Entry 9FG1 (electron microscopy, 3.10 A resolution); this record covers chains A and B of the 7 polymer chains in the assembly.

== Chain A ==
Molecule: Gamma-aminobutyric acid receptor subunit alpha-1
Source organism: Homo sapiens
UniProtKB: P14867 (GBRA1_HUMAN); residues 5-429 here correspond to UniProt positions 32-456 (UniProt number = residue number + 27)
Chain sequence (411 residues; row label = number of the first residue in the row; note: 71 numbers in that range are skipped by the numbering (no residue carries them; nothing is unmodelled there); numbers below 1 keep their minus sign (Met-52 is residue -52)):
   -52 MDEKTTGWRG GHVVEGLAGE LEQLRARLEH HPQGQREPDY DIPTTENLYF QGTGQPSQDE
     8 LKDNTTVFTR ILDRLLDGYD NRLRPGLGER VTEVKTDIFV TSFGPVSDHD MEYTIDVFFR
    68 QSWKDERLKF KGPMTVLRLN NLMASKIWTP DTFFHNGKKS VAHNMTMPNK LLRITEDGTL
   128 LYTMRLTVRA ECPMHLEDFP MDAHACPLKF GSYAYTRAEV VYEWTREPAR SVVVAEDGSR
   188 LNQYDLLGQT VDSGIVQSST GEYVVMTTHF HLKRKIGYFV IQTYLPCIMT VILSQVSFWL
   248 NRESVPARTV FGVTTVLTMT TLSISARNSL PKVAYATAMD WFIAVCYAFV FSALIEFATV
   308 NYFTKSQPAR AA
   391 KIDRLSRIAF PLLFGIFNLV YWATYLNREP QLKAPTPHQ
Not modelled in the structure: -52 to 9, 419-429
Disulfide bonds: Cys139-Cys153
Covalently attached groups: glycan linked to Asn111
Construct notes: initiating methionine (-52); expression tag (-51 to 4); linker (313-319)
Ligand contacts: gamma-amino-butanoic acid (ABU): Phe65, Arg67, Leu118, Thr130
Curated features (UniProtKB/Swiss-Prot):
  - binding site (4-aminobutanoate): Arg67, Thr130
  - binding site (3alpha-hydroxy-5alpha-pregnan-11,20-dione): Trp246
  - glycosylation (N-linked (GlcNAc...) asparagine): Asn11, Asn111

== Chain B ==
Molecule: Gamma-aminobutyric acid receptor subunit beta-3
Source organism: Homo sapiens
UniProtKB: P28472 (GBRB3_HUMAN); residues 1-448 here correspond to UniProt positions 26-473 (UniProt number = residue number + 25)
Chain sequence (395 residues; row label = number of the first residue in the row; note: 107 numbers in that range are skipped by the numbering (no residue carries them; nothing is unmodelled there); numbers below 1 keep their minus sign (Met-53 is residue -53)):
   -53 MDEKTTGWRG GHVVEGLAGE LEQLRARLEH HPQGQREPDY DIPTTENLYF QGTGQSVNDP
     7 GNMSFVKETV DKLLKGYDIR LRPDFGGPPV CVGMNIDIAS IDMVSEVNMD YTLTMYFQQY
    67 WRDKRLAYSG IPLNLTLDNR VADQLWVPDT YFLNDKKSFV HGVTVKNRMI RLHPDGTVLY
   127 GLRITTTAAC MMDLRRYPLD EQNCTLEIES YGYTTDDIEF YWRGGDKAVT GVERIELPQF
   187 SIVEHRLVSR NVVFATGAYP RLSLSFRLKR NIGYFILQTY MPSILITILS WVSFWINYDA
   247 SAARVALGIT TVLTMTTINT HLRETLPKIP YVKAIDMYLM GCFVFVFLAL LEYAFVNYIF
   307 FSQPARAA
   422 AIDRWSRIVF PFTFSLFNLV YWLYYVN
Not modelled in the structure: -53 to 7, 448
Disulfide bonds: Cys136-Cys150
Covalently attached groups: N-acetylglucosamine (NAG) linked to Asn80; glycan linked to Asn149
Construct notes: initiating methionine (-53); expression tag (-52 to 0); linker (308-314)
Ligand contacts: gamma-amino-butanoic acid (ABU): Tyr97, Glu155, Ser156, Tyr157, Phe200, Thr202, Tyr205
Curated features (UniProtKB/Swiss-Prot):
  - binding site (benzamidine): Asp95 to Tyr97, Glu155 to Tyr157, Phe200
  - binding site (4-aminobutanoate): Tyr97, Glu155, Tyr157, Thr202
  - binding site (histamine): Tyr97, Ser156, Tyr157, Thr202
  - glycosylation (N-linked (GlcNAc...) asparagine): Asn8, Asn80, Asn149

== How chain A and chain B interact ==
Contacting residue pairs (96; chain A residue first):
  Thr12(A) - Leu27(B)
  Phe15(A) - Phe31(B)  hydrophobic
  Thr16(A) - Asp24(B)  hydrogen bond
  Thr16(A) - Leu27(B)
  Leu19(A) - Arg26(B)
  Leu19(A) - Leu27(B)  hydrophobic
  Asp20(A) - Arg26(B)  salt bridge
  Leu23(A) - Arg26(B)
  Phe46(A) - Phe200(B)  hydrophobic
  Phe65(A) - Tyr97(B)
  Phe65(A) - Leu99(B)  hydrophobic
  Phe65(A) - Tyr157(B)  hydrophobic
  Arg67(A) - Ala201(B)
  Arg67(A) - Thr202(B)
  Met81(A) - Phe31(B)  hydrophobic
  Met81(A) - Gly32(B)
  Leu84(A) - Phe31(B)  hydrophobic
  Arg85(A) - Phe31(B)
  Arg85(A) - Asp163(B)  salt bridge
  Asn87(A) - Ile25(B)  hydrogen bond (side chain-backbone)
  Asn87(A) - Arg26(B)
  Asn87(A) - Tyr159(B)
  Leu89(A) - Ile25(B)  hydrophobic
  Leu89(A) - Arg26(B)
  Met90(A) - Arg26(B)
  His110(A) - Lys102(B)
  Met112(A) - Thr96(B)
  Met112(A) - Tyr97(B)
  Met112(A) - Phe98(B)  hydrophobic
  Met112(A) - Ser104(B)
  Met112(A) - Phe105(B)  hydrophobic
  Met112(A) - Val106(B)  hydrophobic
  Met112(A) - Ile130(B)  hydrophobic
  Thr113(A) - Thr96(B)  hydrogen bond (backbone-backbone)
  Thr113(A) - Leu128(B)
  Met114(A) - Val93(B)  hydrophobic
  Met114(A) - Pro94(B)
  Asn116(A) - Tyr97(B)
  Asn116(A) - Tyr157(B)
  Lys117(A) - Tyr157(B)
  Leu118(A) - Tyr157(B)
  Leu118(A) - Gly158(B)
  Arg120(A) - Gly158(B)
  Arg120(A) - Thr160(B)
  Arg120(A) - Thr202(B)  hydrogen bond (side chain-backbone)
  Arg120(A) - Tyr205(B)  hydrogen bond
  Thr130(A) - Tyr157(B)  hydrogen bond
  Met131(A) - Tyr157(B)  hydrogen bond (backbone-side chain)
  Arg132(A) - Tyr97(B)
  Arg132(A) - Phe98(B)  hydrogen bond (side chain-backbone)
  Arg132(A) - Leu99(B)  hydrogen bond (side chain-backbone)
  Arg132(A) - Asp101(B)
  Arg132(A) - Tyr157(B)  hydrogen bond (backbone-side chain)
  Ser186(A) - Met137(B)
  Arg187(A) - Lys102(B)
  Arg187(A) - Ala135(B)
  Arg187(A) - Met137(B)
  Asn189(A) - Met55(B)
  Asn189(A) - Met137(B)
  Asn189(A) - Pro276(B)
  Asn189(A) - Tyr277(B)
  Gln190(A) - Pro276(B)
  Gly224(A) - Val278(B)
  Tyr225(A) - Arg269(B)  hydrogen bond
  Tyr225(A) - Pro276(B)
  Ile228(A) - Val278(B)  hydrophobic
  Gln229(A) - Arg269(B)
  Gln229(A) - Asp282(B)
  Met236(A) - Met286(B)  hydrophobic
  Met236(A) - Phe289(B)  hydrophobic
  Met236(A) - Phe293(B)
  Leu240(A) - Ile255(B)  hydrophobic
  Leu240(A) - Val258(B)  hydrophobic
  Leu240(A) - Phe293(B)  hydrophobic
  Leu240(A) - Leu296(B)  hydrophobic
  Val243(A) - Leu297(B)  hydrophobic
  Val243(A) - Ala300(B)  hydrophobic
  Trp246(A) - Tyr304(B)
  Leu247(A) - Ala300(B)  hydrophobic
  Leu247(A) - Asn303(B)
  Asn248(A) - Asn303(B)  hydrogen bond
  Asn248(A) - Phe307(B)
  Ser251(A) - Ser247(B)
  Ala254(A) - Val251(B)
  Val257(A) - Ile255(B)  hydrophobic
  Phe258(A) - Val251(B)  hydrophobic
  Phe258(A) - Leu296(B)  hydrophobic
  Thr261(A) - Ile255(B)
  Thr265(A) - Leu259(B)
  Thr265(A) - Thr262(B)
  Thr268(A) - Thr266(B)
  Leu269(A) - Thr262(B)
  Ser272(A) - Thr266(B)
  Asn275(A) - Glu270(B)  hydrogen bond
  Ser276(A) - Arg269(B)  hydrogen bond
  Arg397(A) - Tyr304(B)
Also at the interface, not in a pair above, chain A (61 interface residues in all): Leu86, Leu128, Leu188, Thr230, Leu232, Ile239, Thr262, Leu264, Ala273
Also at the interface, not in a pair above, chain B (60 interface residues in all): Trp92, Asp95, Asn100, Ala252, Thr263, Ile275, Val290

== In short ==
Chain A and chain B form an interface of 61 and 60 residues respectively; the contacts include 14 hydrogen
bonds and 2 salt bridges. Polar contacts include Asp20(A)-Arg26(B), Arg85(A)-Asp163(B) and Thr16(A)-Asp24(B).
Gamma-amino-butanoic acid is bound between chain A and chain B.
Chain A is Gamma-aminobutyric acid receptor subunit alpha-1 and chain B is Gamma-aminobutyric acid receptor
subunit beta-3, both from Homo sapiens; the structure, Cryo-EM structure of the alpha1beta3gamma2 GABA(A)
receptor in complex with GABA and Nb38 in the short-lived ..., was determined by electron microscopy.
